PDB entry 8X2J | electron microscopy, 2.70 A resolution | chains E and G of the 8 polymer chains in the assembly

Chain E:
Molecule: Cytochrome c domain-containing protein
Organism: Chloroflexus aurantiacus (strain ATCC 29366 / DSM 635 / J-10-fl)
UniProtKB: A9WEV6 (A9WEV6_CHLAA); residues 1-205 here = UniProt positions 1-205
Chain sequence (205 residues; each row starts with the number of its first residue):
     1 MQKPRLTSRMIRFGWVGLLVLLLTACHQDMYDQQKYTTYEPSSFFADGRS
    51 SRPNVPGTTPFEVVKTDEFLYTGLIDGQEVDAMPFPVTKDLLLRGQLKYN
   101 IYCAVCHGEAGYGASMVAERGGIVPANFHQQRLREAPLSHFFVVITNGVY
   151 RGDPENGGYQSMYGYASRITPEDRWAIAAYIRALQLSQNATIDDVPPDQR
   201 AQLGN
Not modelled in the structure: 1-25, 190-205
Covalent attachments: heme c (HEC) linked to C103, C106
Metal / ion sites: heme c Fe: H107, M162
Ligand contacts:
  - heme c (HEC), molecule 1: Y102, H107, I123, V124, P125, A126, F128, R132, L133, H140, F141, V144, I145, V149, Y150, S161, M162, Y165, I169, I177, I181
  - heme c (HEC), molecule 2: V105, V117, R120
From the paper describing this entry:
  - specificity-determining residues: V149 to G158 (proposed by the authors, not directly observed)

Chain G:
Molecule: Uncharacterized protein
Organism: Chloroflexus aurantiacus (strain ATCC 29366 / DSM 635 / J-10-fl)
UniProtKB: A9WEV8 (A9WEV8_CHLAA); numbering as in UniProt (aligned over 1-112)
Chain sequence (112 residues; each row starts with the number of its first residue):
     1 MSYRPNYSASRYTAGRPAQPVRTARTMAEPSLSRLMIAGLMVFLVLSLVV
    51 LLAGRLPFTPQPAPVTGNTYRTYVNDARTLLNSYGYTMEGKVHIPIDRAM
   101 DLIVERGLPVRE
Not modelled in the structure: 1-31, 112

How chain E and chain G interact:
Residue-residue contacts (53; chain E residue first):
  D67(E) - R111(G)  salt bridge
  F69(E) - R111(G)
  V80(E) - R111(G)
  D81(E) - P109(G)
  A82(E) - P109(G)
  A82(E) - R111(G)
  M83(E) - L108(G)  hydrophobic
  M83(E) - P109(G)  hydrogen bond (backbone-backbone)
  M83(E) - V110(G)
  M83(E) - R111(G)  hydrogen bond (backbone-backbone)
  V87(E) - I103(G)
  V87(E) - V104(G)  hydrophobic
  T88(E) - V104(G)
  K89(E) - D97(G)  salt bridge
  K89(E) - D101(G)  salt bridge
  K89(E) - V104(G)
  L92(E) - M100(G)
  L92(E) - I103(G)  hydrophobic
  L92(E) - V104(G)  hydrophobic
  L93(E) - M100(G)  hydrophobic
  Q96(E) - I96(G)
  Q96(E) - M100(G)
  E109(E) - A77(G)
  E109(E) - R78(G)  salt bridge
  E109(E) - L81(G)
  A110(E) - A77(G)
  Y112(E) - L80(G)  hydrophobic
  Y112(E) - T87(G)
  A114(E) - Y73(G)
  S115(E) - Y73(G)
  M116(E) - N68(G)
  M116(E) - T69(G)
  M116(E) - Y73(G)
  E119(E) - N68(G)  hydrogen bond
  E119(E) - Y73(G)  hydrogen bond
  R134(E) - E89(G)  salt bridge
  Y180(E) - I96(G)
  A183(E) - A99(G)
  A183(E) - I103(G)  hydrophobic
  L184(E) - L81(G)  hydrophobic
  L186(E) - I94(G)
  L186(E) - A99(G)
  L186(E) - L102(G)  hydrophobic
  L186(E) - I103(G)  hydrophobic
  L186(E) - R106(G)
  S187(E) - H93(G)
  S187(E) - I94(G)  hydrogen bond (backbone-backbone)
  S187(E) - A99(G)
  Q188(E) - L80(G)
  Q188(E) - L81(G)
  Q188(E) - T87(G)
  Q188(E) - H93(G)
  N189(E) - V92(G)
Other interface residues (no listed pair), chain E (33 interface residues in all): F85, P86, N100, R120, A179, R182
Other interface residues (no listed pair), chain G (28 interface residues in all): Y70, V74, G107

Summary:
Chain E and chain G form an interface of 33 and 28 residues respectively, with 5 hydrogen bonds and 5 salt
bridges. Among the polar pairs are D67(E)-R111(G), K89(E)-D97(G) and K89(E)-D101(G). Ligands of chain E: heme
c. Heme c is covalently linked to C103(E). The paper reports the specificity determinant V149(E).
Chain E is Cytochrome c domain-containing protein and chain G is Uncharacterized protein, both from
Chloroflexus aurantiacus (strain ATCC 29366 / DSM 635 / J-10-fl); the structure, Cryo-EM structure of the
photosynthetic alternative complex III with a quinone inhibitor HQNO from Chloroflexus aurantiacus, was
determined by electron microscopy together with 8K9E and 8K9F from the same study.
